Entry 8ULT (electron microscopy, 3.80 A resolution); this record covers chains B and C of the 12 polymer chains in the assembly.

Chain B:
Molecule: Envelope glycoprotein gp41
From: Human immunodeficiency virus 1
UniProt: Q2N0S5 (Q2N0S5_9HIV1); residues 512-664 here correspond to UniProt positions 509-661 (UniProt number = residue number - 3)
Sequence (153 residues; each row starts with the number of its first residue):
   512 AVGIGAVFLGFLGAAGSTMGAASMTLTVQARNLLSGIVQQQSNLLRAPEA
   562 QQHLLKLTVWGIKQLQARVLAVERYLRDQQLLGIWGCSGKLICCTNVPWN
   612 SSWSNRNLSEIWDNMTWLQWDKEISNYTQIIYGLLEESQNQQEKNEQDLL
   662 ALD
Unresolved in the structure: 512-518, 547-565, 664
Differences from the reference sequence: engineered mutation Pro559 (Ile556 in Q2N0S5), Cys605 (Thr602 in Q2N0S5)
Cystine bridges: Cys598-Cys604

Chain C:
Molecule: Envelope glycoprotein gp120
From: Human immunodeficiency virus 1
UniProt: Q2N0S6 (Q2N0S6_9HIV1); the construct lacks a stretch of the UniProt sequence and is renumbered around it, so the offset changes along the chain: 33-138 = UniProt 32-137; 147-185 = UniProt 138-176; 188-306 = UniProt 187-305; 309-321 = UniProt 306-318; 2 more segments
Sequence (479 residues; row label = number of the first residue in the row; note: 13 numbers in that range are skipped by the numbering (no residue carries them; nothing is unmodelled there); a row labelled like 185A-185J holds insertion residues (185A, then the next letters in order)):
    33 NLWVTVYYGVPVWKDAETTLFCASDAKAYETEKHNVWATHACVPTDPNPQ
    83 EIHLENVTEEFNMWKNNMVEQMHTDIISLWDQSLKPCVKLTPLCVTLQCT
   133 NVTNNI
   147 TDDMRGELKNCSFNMTTELRDKKQKVYSLFYRLDVVQIN
185A-185J ENQGNRSNNS
   188 NKEYRLINCNTSAITQACPKVSFEPIPIHYCAPAGFAILKCKDKKFNGTG
   238 PCPSVSTVQCTHGIKPVVSTQLLLNGSLAEEEVMIRSENITNNAKNILVQ
   288 FNTPVQINCTRPNNNTRKS
   309 IRIGPGQAFYATG
  321A D
   322 IIGDIRQAHCNVSKATWNETLGKVVKQLRKHFGNNTIIRFANSSGGDLEV
   372 TTHSFNCGGEFFYCNTSGLFNSTWIS
   399 NTSVQGSNSTGSNDSITLPCRIKQIINMWQRIGQAMYAPPIQGVIRCVSN
   449 ITGLILTRDGGSTNSTTETFRPGGGDMRDNWRSELYKYKVVKIEPLGVAP
   499 TRCKRRVVGRRRRRR
Unresolved in the structure: 58-64, 185A-185J, 399-410, 505-513
Differences from the reference sequence: conflict Asn332 (Thr330 in Q2N0S6), Cys501 (Ala498 in Q2N0S6); expression tag (505-513)
Cystine bridges: Cys54-Cys74, Cys119-Cys205, Cys126-Cys196, Cys131-Cys157, Cys218-Cys247, Cys228-Cys239, Cys296-Cys331, Cys378-Cys445, Cys385-Cys418
Covalently attached groups: N-acetylglucosamine (NAG) linked to Asn88, Asn133, Asn156, Asn160, Asn197, Asn234, Asn276, Asn295, Asn301, Asn332, Asn339, Asn363, Asn386, Asn392, Asn448; glycan linked to Asn262

Chain B / chain C interface:
Pairs across the interface (8; chain B residue first):
  Gln658(B) with Thr37(C); Thr499(C); Cys501(C), hydrogen bond
  Leu661(B) with Cys501(C); Lys502(C); Arg504(C)
  Ala662(B) with Arg500(C); Cys501(C)
Other interface residues (no listed pair), chain B (4 interface residues in all): Leu663
Other interface residues (no listed pair), chain C (8 interface residues in all): Tyr39, Arg503

Summary:
4 residues of chain B face 8 of chain C across their interface, with 1 hydrogen bond. The hydrogen-bonded pair
is Gln658(B)-Cys501(C). Covalently linked N-acetylglucosamine: at Asn88(C), Asn133(C), Asn156(C), Asn160(C),
Asn197(C) and Asn234(C) and 9 more.
Here chain B is Envelope glycoprotein gp41 and chain C is Envelope glycoprotein gp120, both from Human
immunodeficiency virus 1. Entry 8ULT (Cryo-EM structure of the BG505 SOSIPv2 in complex with bNAb 04_A06 Fabs)
was determined by electron microscopy (same publication as 9D8V, 8UKI, 8ULR, 8ULS and 8ULU).
